PDB entry 9FOR | electron microscopy, 2.75 A resolution | chains o and p of the 10 polymer chains in the assembly

[Chain o]
Molecule: TAR DNA-binding protein 43
Source organism: Homo sapiens
UniProt: Q13148 (TADBP_HUMAN); residue numbers follow UniProt; this construct covers 284-345
Amino-acid sequence (62 residues; row label = number of the first residue in the row):
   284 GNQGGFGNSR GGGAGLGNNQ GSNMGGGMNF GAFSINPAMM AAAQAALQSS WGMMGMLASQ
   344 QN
Curated features (UniProtKB/Swiss-Prot):
  - modified residue: Ser292 (Phosphoserine), Arg293 (Omega-N-methylarginine)
  - natural variant: Gly287 (G287S: In ALS10), Gly290 (G290A: In ALS10), Gly294 (G294A: In ALS10; G294V: In ALS10), Gly295 (G295R: In ALS10; G295S: In ALS10), Gly298 (G298S: In ALS10), Ala315 (A315T: In ALS10), Ala321 (A321V: In ALS10), Gln331 (Q331K: In ALS10), Ser332 (S332N: In ALS10), Gly335 (G335D: In ALS10), Met337 (M337V: In ALS10), Gln343 (Q343R: In ALS10)

[Chain p]
Molecule: Annexin A11
Source organism: Homo sapiens
UniProt: P50995 (ANX11_HUMAN); residues 39-74 here = UniProt positions 39-74
Amino-acid sequence (36 residues; each row starts with the number of its first residue):
    39 LDNVATYAGQ FNQDYLSGMA ANMSGTFGGA NMPNLY
Curated features (UniProtKB/Swiss-Prot):
  - natural variant: Asp40 (D40G: In ALS23; D40Y: In IBMWMA)

[Chain o / chain p interface]
Contacting residue pairs (11):
  Leu330(o) with Asn72(p)
  Ser332(o) with Pro71(p)
  Trp334(o) with Asn69(p)
  Gly335(o) with Phe65(p)
  Met337(o) with Met61(p); Gly63(p)
  Gly338(o) with Met61(p)
  Ala341(o) with Met57(p), hydrophobic
  Ser342(o) with Met57(p)
  Gln343(o) with Gly56(p); Met57(p)
Other interface residues (no listed pair), chain o (11 interface residues in all): Ala328, Met339
Other interface residues (no listed pair), chain p (11 interface residues in all): Ala59, Ser62, Leu73

[In short]
The chain o/chain p interface involves 11 residues from each chain.
Chain o is TAR DNA-binding protein 43 and chain p is Annexin A11, both from Homo sapiens; the structure,
Structure of heteromeric amyloid filament of TDP-43 and AXNA11 from FTLD-TDP Type C (variant 1), was
determined by electron microscopy (same publication as 9FOF).
